Entry 1ES0 (X-ray diffraction, 2.60 A resolution); this record covers chains A and B.

# Chain A
Protein: H-2 class II histocompatibility antigen
Organism: Mus musculus
Notes: fragment: alpha chain
UniProt: P04228 (HA2D_MOUSE); aligned to UniProt positions 24-201 over residues 1-178 (the alignment contains insertions or deletions, so no single offset holds)
Amino-acid sequence (190 residues; numbered 1 to 186 plus 4 insertion-coded residues; the number before each row is that of its first residue):
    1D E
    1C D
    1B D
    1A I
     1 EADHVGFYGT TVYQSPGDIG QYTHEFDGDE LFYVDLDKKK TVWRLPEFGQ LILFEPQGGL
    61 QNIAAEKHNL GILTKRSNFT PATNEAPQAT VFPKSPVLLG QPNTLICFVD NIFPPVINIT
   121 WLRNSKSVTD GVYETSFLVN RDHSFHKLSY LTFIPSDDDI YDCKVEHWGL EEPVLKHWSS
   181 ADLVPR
Disordered / not traced: 1D, 1C, 181-186
Disulfide bonds: Cys107-Cys163

# Chain B
Protein: 65 kd glutamic acid decarboxylase+h-2 class II histocompatibility antigen
Organism: Homo sapiens
Notes: fragment: peptide (residues 222-235) + beta chain
UniProt: Q05329 (DCE2_HUMAN); aligned to UniProt positions 222-235
Amino-acid sequence (221 residues; row label = number of the first residue in the row; note: 2 numbers in that range are skipped by the numbering (no residue carries them; nothing is unmodelled there); numbers below 1 keep their minus sign (Gly-5 is residue -5)):
  201P G
  202P S
  203P H
  204P S
  205P R
  206P G
  207P Y
  208P E
  209P I
  210P A
  211P P
  212P V
  213P F
  214P V
  215P L
  216P L
  217P E
  218P Y
  219P V
  220P T
    -5 GSGSGSGDSE RHFVHQFKGE CYFTNGTQRI RLVTRYIYNR EEYLRFDSDV GEYRAVTELG
    55 RHSAEYYNKQ
    66 Y
    68 LERTRAELDT ACRHNYEETE VPTSLRR
   94A L
    95 EQPNVAISLS RTEALNHHNT LVCSVTDFYP AKIKVRWFRN GQEETVGVSS TQLIRNGDWT
   155 FQVLVMLEMT PHQGEVYTCH VEHPSLKSPI TVEWSSADLV PR
Disordered / not traced: 201P, 202P, 203P, 204P, 205P, 206P, -5 to 4, 105-112, 190-196
Disulfide bonds: Cys15-Cys79, Cys117-Cys173

# How chain A and chain B interact
Residue-residue contacts (138):
  Ile1A(A) with Tyr16(B), hydrophobic; Arg25(B)
  Ala2(A) with Tyr16(B), hydrophobic; Phe17(B); Thr18(B)
  Asp3(A) with Phe17(B), hydrogen bond (backbone-backbone); Thr18(B); Asn19(B), hydrogen bond (side chain-backbone)
  His4(A) with Cys15(B); Tyr16(B); Phe17(B), hydrogen bond (backbone-backbone); Leu92(B)
  Val5(A) with Cys15(B); Tyr16(B), hydrophobic
  Gly6(A) with Gly13(B); Glu14(B); Cys15(B), hydrogen bond (backbone-backbone)
  Phe7(A) with Gly13(B); Glu14(B)
  Tyr8(A) with Gly13(B), hydrogen bond (backbone-backbone); Cys15(B), hydrophobic; Asn82(B); Glu87(B), hydrogen bond; Val212P(B)
  Gly9(A) with Phe11(B); Val212P(B)
  Thr10(A) with Phe11(B)
  Thr11(A) with Gln10(B); Phe11(B), hydrogen bond (backbone-backbone)
  Val12(A) with His9(B)
  Tyr13(A) with Val8(B); His9(B), hydrogen bond (backbone-backbone)
  Gln14(A) with Phe7(B); Val8(B)
  Ser15(A) with His6(B); Phe7(B), hydrogen bond (backbone-backbone)
  Pro16(A) with Arg5(B); His6(B)
  Tyr22(A) with Pro211P(B)
  His24(A) with Ile209P(B); Ala210P(B)
  Phe26(A) with Glu87(B); Ser91(B)
  Asp27(A) with Arg149(B), hydrogen bond (backbone-side chain)
  Gly28(A) with Arg149(B)
  Asp29(A) with Arg149(B), salt bridge; Trp153(B)
  Glu30(A) with Trp153(B), hydrogen bond (backbone-side chain)
  Leu31(A) with Ile209P(B), hydrophobic
  Arg44(A) with Gly151(B), hydrogen bond (side chain-backbone); Asp152(B)
  Leu45(A) with Arg94(B)
  Glu47(A) with Arg94(B), salt bridge
  Phe48(A) with Trp153(B)
  Leu51(A) with Pro89(B); Thr90(B)
  Ile52(A) with Thr86(B); Thr90(B); Tyr207P(B); Ile209P(B), hydrophobic
  Leu53(A) with Tyr207P(B), hydrogen bond (backbone-backbone); Glu208P(B); Ile209P(B), hydrogen bond (backbone-backbone)
  Phe54(A) with Ile209P(B); Pro211P(B), hydrophobic
  Glu55(A) with Glu208P(B)
  Gln61(A) with Phe213P(B)
  Asn62(A) with Val212P(B), hydrogen bond (side chain-backbone); Phe213P(B); Val214P(B), hydrogen bond (side chain-backbone)
  Ala65(A) with Val214P(B), hydrophobic; Leu216P(B), hydrophobic
  Glu66(A) with His9(B), salt bridge; Gln10(B), hydrogen bond (side chain-backbone); Phe11(B), hydrogen bond (side chain-backbone); Val214P(B)
  His68(A) with Leu216P(B); Glu217P(B), hydrogen bond (side chain-backbone); Val219P(B)
  Asn69(A) with His9(B); Tyr61(B); Val214P(B); Leu215P(B); Leu216P(B); Glu217P(B), hydrogen bond (side chain-backbone)
  Leu70(A) with Phe7(B); Val8(B); His9(B)
  Ile72(A) with Glu217P(B); Tyr218P(B)
  Leu73(A) with Tyr32(B), hydrophobic; Tyr37(B)
  Thr74(A) with Phe7(B); Tyr32(B)
  Arg76(A) with Leu53(B), hydrogen bond (side chain-backbone); Ser57(B), hydrogen bond; Glu217P(B), salt bridge
  Ser77(A) with Tyr32(B), hydrogen bond
  Phe79(A) with Arg5(B); Phe7(B)
  Thr80(A) with Phe7(B); Tyr32(B), hydrogen bond (backbone-side chain); Asn33(B), hydrogen bond (backbone-side chain)
  Pro81(A) with Arg5(B); His6(B); Phe7(B); Asn33(B), hydrogen bond (backbone-side chain)
  Ala82(A) with His6(B), hydrogen bond (backbone-backbone); Asn33(B)
  Glu85(A) with Arg34(B), salt bridge
  Phe92(A) with Ile148(B), hydrophobic; Asn150(B); Gln156(B)
  Pro93(A) with Gln156(B), hydrogen bond (backbone-side chain)
  Lys94(A) with Thr120(B); Asp121(B), salt bridge; Asp152(B), salt bridge; Thr154(B), hydrogen bond; Gln156(B), hydrogen bond (backbone-side chain)
  Pro96(A) with Ser118(B)
  Ile106(A) with Asn150(B)
  Phe113(A) with Asn33(B); Arg34(B)
  Pro114(A) with Val8(B), hydrophobic
  Val139(A) with Lys12(B)
  Asn140(A) with Lys12(B), hydrogen bond (backbone-side chain)
  Asp142(A) with Arg34(B), salt bridge
  His143(A) with Gln10(B), hydrogen bond (backbone-side chain); Lys12(B); Ile31(B); Arg34(B), hydrogen bond (side chain-backbone)
  Ser144(A) with Arg34(B)
  Phe145(A) with Gln10(B)
  Leu148(A) with Asn150(B)
  Tyr150(A) with Asn150(B), hydrogen bond (side chain-backbone); Gly151(B), hydrogen bond (side chain-backbone); Asp152(B)
  Trp168(A) with His6(B)
Also at the interface, not in a pair above, chain A (71 interface residues in all): Glu1, Trp43, Ser95, Pro115, Thr135
Also at the interface, not in a pair above, chain B (68 interface residues in all): Val27, Arg29, Tyr30, Glu36, Gly54, Arg70, Ala78, Cys79, Tyr83, Glu85, Ala100, Tyr123

# Summary
Chain A and chain B form an interface of 71 and 68 residues respectively, with 35 hydrogen bonds and 8 salt
bridges. Among the polar pairs are Asp29(A)-Arg149(B), Glu47(A)-Arg94(B) and Glu66(A)-His9(B).
Here chain A is H-2 class II histocompatibility antigen (Mus musculus) and chain B is 65 kd glutamic acid
decarboxylase+h-2 class II histocompatibility antigen (Homo sapiens). Entry 1ES0 (Crystal structure of the
murine class II allele I-A(G7) complexed with the glutamic acid decarboxylase (GAD65) ...) was determined by
X-ray diffraction.
